1Z4V - chain A; structure by X-ray diffraction, 2.30 A resolution.

Chain A:
Protein: Hemagglutinin-neuraminidase
Source organism: Simian virus 5
Notes: EC 3.2.1.18; fragment: Extracellular domain
Reference sequence: P04850 (HEMA_SV5); numbering as in UniProt (aligned over 37-565)
Sequence (532 residues; numbered 34 to 565; the number before each row is that of its first residue):
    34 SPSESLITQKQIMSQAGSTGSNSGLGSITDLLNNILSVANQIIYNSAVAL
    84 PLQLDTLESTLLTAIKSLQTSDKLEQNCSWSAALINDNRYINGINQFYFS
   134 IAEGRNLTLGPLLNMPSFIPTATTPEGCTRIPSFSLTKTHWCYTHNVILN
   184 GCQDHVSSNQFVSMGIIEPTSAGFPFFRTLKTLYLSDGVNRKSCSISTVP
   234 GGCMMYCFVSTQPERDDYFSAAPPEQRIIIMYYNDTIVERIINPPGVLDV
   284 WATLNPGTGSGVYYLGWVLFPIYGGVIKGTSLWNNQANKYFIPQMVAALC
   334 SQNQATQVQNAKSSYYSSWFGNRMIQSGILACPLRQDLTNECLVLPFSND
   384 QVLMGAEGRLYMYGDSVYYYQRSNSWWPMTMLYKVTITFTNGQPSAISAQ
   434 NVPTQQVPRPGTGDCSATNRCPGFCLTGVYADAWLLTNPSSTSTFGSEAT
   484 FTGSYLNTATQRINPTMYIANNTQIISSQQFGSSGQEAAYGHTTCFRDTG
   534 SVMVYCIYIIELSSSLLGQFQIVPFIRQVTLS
Disordered / not traced: 34-117, 187-190
Differences from the reference sequence: cloning artifact (34-36)
Modified / non-standard residues: Asn139 (glycosylation site)
Disulfides: Cys161-Cys185, Cys175-Cys236, Cys227-Cys240, Cys365-Cys375, Cys448-Cys458, Cys528-Cys539
Glycans and other covalent adducts: N-acetylglucosamine (NAG) linked to Asn267, Asn504
Ion coordination: Ca2+: Asp250, Ser253, Ala255, Ala285
Ligand contacts:
  - 2-deoxy-2,3-dehydro-N-acetyl-neuraminic acid (DAN): Arg163, Ile164, Ser226, Phe241, Glu247, Tyr251, Asn288, Tyr306, Phe353, Glu390, Arg405, Asn407, Gly461, Arg495, Tyr523
  - N-acetylglucosamine (NAG; 2-acetamido-2-deoxy-beta-D-glucopyranose): Ala135, Glu136, Asn139, Leu564
Curated features (UniProtKB/Swiss-Prot):
  - region: Asn223 to Ser228 (Involved in neuraminidase activity)
  - glycosylation (N-linked (GlcNAc...) asparagine): Asn139, Asn267, Asn504
From the paper describing this entry:
  - contacts within the chain: Cys333-Cys454, Glu390-Tyr523 (hydrogen bond), Arg405-Tyr523 (hydrogen bond), Arg163-Glu544
  - Ca2+ coordination: Asp250, Ser253, Ala255, Ala285
  - conformationally variable residues (order/disorder transition): Gln186 to Ser190
  - catalytic residues: Glu390, Tyr523 (proposed by the authors, not directly observed)
  - binding site for 2-deoxy-2,3-dehydro-N-acetyl-neuraminic acid: Arg163, Ile164, Ser226, Phe241, Glu247, Tyr251, Tyr306, Phe353, Glu390, Arg405, Asn407, Arg495, Tyr523
  - self-association interface (contacts with another copy of this molecule): Pro149, Pro153, Phe194, Ser204 to Ala205, Phe209, Tyr217, Thr532 to Ser534

In short:
Chain A binds N-acetylglucosamine and 2-deoxy-2,3-dehydro-N-acetyl-neuraminic acid. N-acetylglucosamine is
covalently linked to Asn267 and Asn504. Asp250, Ser253, Ala255 and Ala285 coordinate Ca2+. The paper reports
catalytic residues Glu390 and Tyr523; a binding site for 2-deoxy-2,3-dehydro-N-acetyl-neuraminic acid at
Arg163, Ile164 and Ser226 among others.
Chain A is Hemagglutinin-neuraminidase (Simian virus 5); the structure, Parainfluenza Virus 5 (SV5)
Hemagglutinin-Neuraminidase (HN) with ligand DANA (soaked with DANA, pH 7.0), was determined by X-ray
diffraction (same publication as 1Z4W, 1Z4X, 1Z4Y, 1Z4Z and 1Z50).
